8HIR - chains A and B of the 4 polymer chains in the assembly; structure by electron microscopy, 3.18 A resolution.

== Chain A (and B) ==
Name: Potassium channel subfamily T member 1
Source organism: Homo sapiens
Notes: chain B of this document is another copy of the same molecule, construct and numbering; everything in this record applies to it too
UniProt: Q5JUK3 (KCNT1_HUMAN), isoform Q5JUK3-3; residue numbers follow UniProt; this construct covers 1-1235
Sequence (1235 residues; row label = number of the first residue in the row):
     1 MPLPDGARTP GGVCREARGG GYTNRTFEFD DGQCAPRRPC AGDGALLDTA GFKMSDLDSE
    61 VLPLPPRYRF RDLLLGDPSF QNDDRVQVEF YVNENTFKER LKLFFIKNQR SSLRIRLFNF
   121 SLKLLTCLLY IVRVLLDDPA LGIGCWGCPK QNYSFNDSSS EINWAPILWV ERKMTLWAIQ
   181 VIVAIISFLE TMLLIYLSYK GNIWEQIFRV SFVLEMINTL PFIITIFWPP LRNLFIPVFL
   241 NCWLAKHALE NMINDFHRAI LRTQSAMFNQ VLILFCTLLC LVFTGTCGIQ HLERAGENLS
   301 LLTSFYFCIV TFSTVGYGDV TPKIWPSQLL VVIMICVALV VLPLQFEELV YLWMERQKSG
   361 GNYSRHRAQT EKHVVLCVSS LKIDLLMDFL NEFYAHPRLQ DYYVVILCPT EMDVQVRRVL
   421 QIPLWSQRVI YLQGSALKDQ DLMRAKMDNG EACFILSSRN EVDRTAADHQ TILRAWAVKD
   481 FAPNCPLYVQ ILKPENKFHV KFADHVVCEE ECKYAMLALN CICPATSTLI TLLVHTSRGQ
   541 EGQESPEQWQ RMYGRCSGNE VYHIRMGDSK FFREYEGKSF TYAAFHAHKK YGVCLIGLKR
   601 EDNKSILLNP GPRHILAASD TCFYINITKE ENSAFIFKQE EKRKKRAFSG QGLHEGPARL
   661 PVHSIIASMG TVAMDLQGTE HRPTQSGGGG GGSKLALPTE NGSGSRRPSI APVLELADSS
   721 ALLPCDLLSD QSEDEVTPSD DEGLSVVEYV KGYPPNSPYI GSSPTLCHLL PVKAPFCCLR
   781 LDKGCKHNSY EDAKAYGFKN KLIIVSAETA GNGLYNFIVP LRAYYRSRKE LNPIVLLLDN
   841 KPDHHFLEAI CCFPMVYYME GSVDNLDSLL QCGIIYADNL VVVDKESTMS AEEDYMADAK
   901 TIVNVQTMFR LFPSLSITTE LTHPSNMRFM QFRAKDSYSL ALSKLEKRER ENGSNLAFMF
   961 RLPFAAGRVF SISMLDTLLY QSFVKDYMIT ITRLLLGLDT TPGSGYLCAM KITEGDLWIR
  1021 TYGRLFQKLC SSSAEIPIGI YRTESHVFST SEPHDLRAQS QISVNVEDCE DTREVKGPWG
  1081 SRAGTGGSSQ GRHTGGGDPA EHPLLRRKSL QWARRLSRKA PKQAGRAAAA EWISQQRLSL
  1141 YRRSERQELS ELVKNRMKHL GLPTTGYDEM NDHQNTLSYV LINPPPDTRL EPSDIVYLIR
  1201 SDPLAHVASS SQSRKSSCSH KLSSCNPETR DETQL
Disordered / not traced: 1-84, 259-264, 636-746, 1047-1128, 1169-1172, 1206-1235
Bound ions: K+ site 1: Thr314 (shared with Thr314(B) of chain B; 1 residue of chain C; 1 residue of chain D); K+ site 2: Thr314, Val315 (shared with Thr314(B), Val315(B) of chain B; 2 residues of chain C; 2 residues of chain D); K+ site 3: Val315, Gly316 (shared with Val315(B), Gly316(B) of chain B; 2 residues of chain C; 2 residues of chain D); Na+: Leu532, His535, Ser557, Glu560; Zn2+: Cys777, Cys778, Cys785, His787
Small-molecule neighbours: 6OU ([(2R)-1-[2-azanylethoxy(oxidanyl)phosphoryl]oxy-3-hexadecanoyloxy-propan-2-yl] (Z)-octadec-9-enoate): Pro343, Phe346, Glu347, Val350
Swiss-Prot annotation at these positions:
  - binding site (Zn(2+)): His768
  - mutagenesis: Glu541 (E541D/N/A: Dramatically reduced the Na(+) sensitivity of KCNT1)

== Interface between chain A and chain B ==
Contacting residue pairs (87; chain A residue first):
  Leu302(A) - Trp325(B)  hydrophobic
  Leu302(A) - Leu329(B)  hydrophobic
  Phe305(A) - Val332(B)  hydrophobic
  Tyr306(A) - Pro322(B)
  Tyr306(A) - Gln328(B)
  Tyr306(A) - Val331(B)  hydrophobic
  Ile309(A) - Val332(B)  hydrophobic
  Ser313(A) - Thr314(B)
  Ser313(A) - Ile335(B)
  Thr314(A) - Thr314(B)
  Val315(A) - Thr314(B)
  Val315(A) - Val315(B)
  Val315(A) - Gly316(B)
  Gly316(A) - Gly316(B)
  Tyr317(A) - Phe307(B)  hydrophobic
  Tyr317(A) - Thr311(B)  hydrogen bond
  Tyr317(A) - Gly316(B)
  Tyr317(A) - Tyr317(B)
  Tyr317(A) - Gly318(B)
  Tyr317(A) - Thr321(B)
  Asp319(A) - Thr321(B)
  Asp319(A) - Pro322(B)
  Trp353(A) - Glu347(B)
  His366(A) - Trp204(B)
  Thr370(A) - Asn202(B)
  Gln400(A) - Lys200(B)
  Asp401(A) - Lys200(B)
  Tyr403(A) - Lys200(B)
  Arg417(A) - Tyr351(B)
  Gln421(A) - Asn254(B)
  Pro423(A) - Arg116(B)
  Arg538(A) - Phe90(B)
  Lys590(A) - Arg85(B)  hydrogen bond (backbone-backbone)
  Ile627(A) - Glu89(B)
  Thr628(A) - Glu89(B)
  Thr628(A) - Phe90(B)
  Asn632(A) - Phe90(B)  hydrogen bond (backbone-backbone)
  Asn632(A) - Tyr91(B)
  Asn632(A) - Val92(B)
  Ser633(A) - Gln87(B)
  Ala634(A) - Gln87(B)  hydrogen bond (backbone-side chain)
  Ala634(A) - Val88(B)
  Phe635(A) - Val86(B)
  Phe635(A) - Gln87(B)  hydrogen bond (backbone-side chain)
  Tyr895(A) - Leu437(B)  hydrophobic
  Tyr895(A) - Gln470(B)  hydrogen bond
  Ala899(A) - His469(B)
  Ala899(A) - Leu473(B)  hydrophobic
  Ile902(A) - Trp476(B)  hydrophobic
  Val903(A) - His469(B)
  Val903(A) - His499(B)
  Gln906(A) - Trp476(B)
  Thr907(A) - Phe498(B)
  Thr907(A) - His499(B)  hydrogen bond
  Arg928(A) - Leu437(B)  hydrogen bond (side chain-backbone)
  Arg928(A) - Asp439(B)  salt bridge
  Phe929(A) - Leu437(B)  hydrophobic
  Phe929(A) - Leu473(B)
  Phe929(A) - Trp476(B)
  Phe932(A) - Trp476(B)
  Phe932(A) - Phe502(B)  hydrophobic
  Ala934(A) - Phe502(B)  hydrophobic
  Ser937(A) - Pro483(B)
  Ser939(A) - Asp480(B)
  Leu940(A) - Asp480(B)
  Leu940(A) - Pro483(B)
  Ile1133(A) - Leu766(B)  hydrophobic
  Ile1133(A) - Leu1204(B)  hydrophobic
  Gln1136(A) - Tyr753(B)
  Arg1137(A) - Tyr753(B)
  Arg1137(A) - Tyr824(B)  hydrogen bond
  Arg1137(A) - Thr1001(B)
  Arg1137(A) - Pro1002(B)
  Arg1137(A) - Asp1202(B)  salt bridge
  Arg1137(A) - Leu1204(B)
  Leu1140(A) - Tyr753(B)  hydrophobic
  Leu1140(A) - Pro764(B)
  Tyr1141(A) - Ser605(B)
  Tyr1141(A) - Pro1002(B)
  Arg1143(A) - Pro764(B)
  Glu1145(A) - Phe498(B)
  Glu1145(A) - Lys501(B)  salt bridge
  Glu1148(A) - Gly761(B)  hydrogen bond (side chain-backbone)
  Glu1148(A) - Ser762(B)
  Leu1149(A) - Ile760(B)  hydrophobic
  Leu1152(A) - Ile760(B)  hydrophobic
  His1159(A) - Glu848(B)
Interface residues without a listed pair, chain A (62 interface residues in all): Thr303, Arg418, Leu424, Tyr591, Glu631, Lys900, Arg910, Ala1130, Leu1138, Asn1155, Arg1156
Interface residues without a listed pair, chain B (68 interface residues in all): Ile106, Gly201, Asn251, Val320, Glu348, Ile472, Ala477, Lys479, Phe481, Pro755, Asn756, Thr1000, Gly1003

== In short ==
The interface between chain A and chain B involves 62 residues on one side and 68 on the other, with 10
hydrogen bonds and 3 salt bridges. Among the polar pairs are Arg928(A)-Asp439(B), Arg1137(A)-Asp1202(B) and
Glu1145(A)-Lys501(B). Bound to chain A: compound 6OU.
Both chains are Potassium channel subfamily T member 1 (Homo sapiens). Entry 8HIR (potassium channels) was
determined by electron microscopy (same publication as 8HK6, 8HKF, 8HKK, 8HKM and 8HKQ).
